Entry 2XHW (X-ray diffraction, 2.66 A resolution); this record covers chain A.

Chain A:
Protein: RNA-directed RNA polymerase
Organism: Hepatitis C virus genotype 1b (strain HC-J4)
Notes: EC 2.7.7.48; fragment: catalytic domain, residues 2420-2989
UniProtKB: O92972 (POLG_HCVJ4); residues 1-570 here correspond to UniProt positions 2420-2989 (UniProt number = residue number + 2419)
Sequence (579 residues; numbered 0 to 578; the number before each row is that of its first residue; numbering starts at 0):
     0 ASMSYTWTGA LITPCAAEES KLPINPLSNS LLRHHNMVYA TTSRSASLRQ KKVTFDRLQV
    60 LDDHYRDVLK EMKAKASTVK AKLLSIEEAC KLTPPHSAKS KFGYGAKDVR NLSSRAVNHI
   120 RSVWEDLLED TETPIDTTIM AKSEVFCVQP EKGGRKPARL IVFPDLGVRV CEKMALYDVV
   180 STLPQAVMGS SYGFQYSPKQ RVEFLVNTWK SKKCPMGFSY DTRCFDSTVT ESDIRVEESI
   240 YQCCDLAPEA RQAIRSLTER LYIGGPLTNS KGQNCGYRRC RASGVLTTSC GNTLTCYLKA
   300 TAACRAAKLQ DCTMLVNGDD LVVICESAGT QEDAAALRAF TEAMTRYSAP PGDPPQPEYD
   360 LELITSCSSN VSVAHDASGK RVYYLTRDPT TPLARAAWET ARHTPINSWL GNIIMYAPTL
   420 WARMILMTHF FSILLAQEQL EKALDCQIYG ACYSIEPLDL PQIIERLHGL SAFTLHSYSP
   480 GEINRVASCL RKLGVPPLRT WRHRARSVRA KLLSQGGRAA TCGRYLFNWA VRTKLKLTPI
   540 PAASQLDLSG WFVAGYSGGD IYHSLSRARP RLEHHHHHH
Disordered / not traced: 0, 151-153, 564-578
Sequence notes: expression tag (0, 571-578)
UniProt features mapped onto this chain:
  - binding site (Mg(2+)): Asp220, Asp318, Asp319
  - modified residue (Phosphoserine): Ser29, Ser42
From the paper describing this entry:
  - mutagenesis - S556Q: unchanged catalytic activity
  - mutagenesis - S556K (2-fold): increased catalytic activity on GTP

In short:
From UniProt: 3 Mg2+-binding residues. From the paper: S556K increases catalytic activity on GTP; S556Q leaves
catalytic activity unchanged.
Chain A is RNA-directed RNA polymerase (Hepatitis C virus genotype 1b (strain HC-J4)); the structure, HCV-J4
NS5B Polymerase Trigonal Crystal Form, was determined by X-ray diffraction, deposited together with 2XHU,
2XHV, 2XI2 and 2XI3.
